Entry 1OYR (X-ray diffraction, 3.10 A resolution); this record covers chains D and E of the 6 polymer chains in the assembly.

[Chain D (and E)]
Molecule: Ribonuclease PH
Source organism: Bacillus subtilis
Notes: EC 2.7.7.56; chain E of this document is another copy of the same molecule, construct and numbering; everything in this record applies to it too
UniProtKB: P28619 (RNPH_BACSU); residues 1-245 here = UniProt positions 1-245
Amino-acid sequence (245 residues; each row starts with the number of its first residue):
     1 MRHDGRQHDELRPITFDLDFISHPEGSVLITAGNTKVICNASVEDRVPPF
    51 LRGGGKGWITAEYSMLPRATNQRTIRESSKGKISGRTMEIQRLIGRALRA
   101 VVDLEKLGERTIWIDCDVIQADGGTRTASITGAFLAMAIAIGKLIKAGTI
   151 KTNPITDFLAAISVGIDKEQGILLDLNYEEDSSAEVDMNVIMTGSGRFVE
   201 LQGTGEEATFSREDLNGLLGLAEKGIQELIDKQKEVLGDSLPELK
Not modelled in the structure: 243-245
Curated features (UniProtKB/Swiss-Prot):
  - binding site (phosphate): Arg86, Gly124 to Arg126
Ion coordination: Cd2+: His3, Glu179 (shared with 1 residue of chain B)
What the authors report for this chain:
  - binding site for sulfate ion: Trp58, Thr60, Arg99, Thr125, Arg126
  - catalytic residues: Thr125, Arg126
  - catalytic residues: Asp181, Asp187 (proposed by the authors, not directly observed)

[Interface between chain D and chain E]
Residue-residue contacts (64):
  Phe20(D) - Phe20(E)  hydrophobic
  Phe20(D) - Lys36(E)  hydrogen bond (backbone-side chain)
  Phe20(D) - Ile119(E)  hydrophobic
  Ile21(D) - Ile119(E)
  Ile21(D) - Gln120(E)
  Ser22(D) - Gln120(E)  hydrogen bond (backbone-side chain)
  His23(D) - Ala69(E)  hydrogen bond (side chain-backbone)
  His23(D) - Gln120(E)
  His23(D) - Ala121(E)
  Asn34(D) - His23(E)
  Lys36(D) - Phe20(E)  hydrogen bond (side chain-backbone)
  Lys36(D) - Ile21(E)
  Ile38(D) - Ile119(E)  hydrophobic
  Ser42(D) - Arg68(E)  hydrogen bond
  Glu62(D) - Arg73(E)  salt bridge
  Glu62(D) - Arg76(E)  salt bridge
  Glu62(D) - Ser79(E)
  Ser64(D) - Arg76(E)  hydrogen bond
  Leu66(D) - Ser64(E)
  Leu66(D) - Leu66(E)  hydrophobic
  Leu66(D) - Asp117(E)
  Pro67(D) - Glu62(E)
  Pro67(D) - Asp115(E)
  Arg68(D) - Ser42(E)
  Arg68(D) - Val43(E)
  Arg68(D) - Asp115(E)
  Gln72(D) - Glu44(E)  hydrogen bond
  Arg73(D) - Glu62(E)  salt bridge
  Arg73(D) - Trp113(E)
  Arg73(D) - Asp115(E)  salt bridge
  Arg76(D) - Glu62(E)  salt bridge
  Arg76(D) - Tyr63(E)
  Arg76(D) - Ser64(E)
  Arg76(D) - Gln91(E)
  Arg76(D) - Asp117(E)  salt bridge
  Glu77(D) - Ser78(E)
  Ser78(D) - Glu77(E)  hydrogen bond (side chain-backbone)
  Ser78(D) - Ser78(E)  hydrogen bond (side chain-backbone)
  Ser78(D) - Lys80(E)
  Ser78(D) - Gly81(E)
  Ser78(D) - Lys82(E)  hydrogen bond (backbone-backbone)
  Ser78(D) - Ile83(E)  hydrogen bond (backbone-backbone)
  Ser79(D) - Ile83(E)
  Lys80(D) - Lys80(E)
  Lys80(D) - Gly81(E)
  Gly81(D) - Gly81(E)  hydrogen bond (backbone-backbone)
  Lys82(D) - Ser78(E)
  Lys82(D) - Gly81(E)
  Ile83(D) - Ser78(E)
  Ile83(D) - Ser79(E)
  Trp113(D) - Arg73(E)
  Asp115(D) - Pro67(E)
  Asp115(D) - Arg68(E)
  Asp115(D) - Arg73(E)  salt bridge
  Asp117(D) - Leu66(E)
  Asp117(D) - Pro67(E)
  Asp117(D) - Arg76(E)  salt bridge
  Ile119(D) - Ile21(E)
  Ile119(D) - Ile38(E)  hydrophobic
  Gln120(D) - Ile21(E)
  Gln120(D) - Ser22(E)  hydrogen bond (side chain-backbone)
  Gln120(D) - His23(E)  hydrogen bond
  Ala121(D) - His23(E)
  Asp122(D) - His23(E)
Also at the interface, not in a pair above, chain D (34 interface residues in all): Glu44, Tyr63, Ala69, Gln91
Also at the interface, not in a pair above, chain E (34 interface residues in all): Pro24, Gln72

[Summary]
The chain D/chain E interface involves 34 residues from each chain, with 14 hydrogen bonds and 8 salt bridges.
Polar contacts include Glu62(D)-Arg73(E), Glu62(D)-Arg76(E) and Arg73(D)-Asp115(E). The paper reports
catalytic residues Thr125(D), Arg126(D) and Asp181(D) among others; a binding site for sulfate ion at
Trp58(D), Thr60(D) and Arg99(D) among others.
Both chains are Ribonuclease PH (Bacillus subtilis). Entry 1OYR (Crystal structure of the phosphorolytic
exoribonuclease RNase PH from Bacillus subtilis) was determined by X-ray diffraction, deposited together with
1OYP and 1OYS.
